4GE2 - chain A; structure by X-ray diffraction, 1.80 A resolution.

== Chain A ==
Protein: Tyrosine-protein phosphatase non-receptor type 9
From: Homo sapiens
Notes: EC 3.1.3.48; fragment: tyrosine-protein phosphatase domain
UniProt: P43378 (PTN9_HUMAN); residue numbers follow UniProt; this construct covers 277-582
Amino-acid sequence (314 residues; each row starts with the number of its first residue):
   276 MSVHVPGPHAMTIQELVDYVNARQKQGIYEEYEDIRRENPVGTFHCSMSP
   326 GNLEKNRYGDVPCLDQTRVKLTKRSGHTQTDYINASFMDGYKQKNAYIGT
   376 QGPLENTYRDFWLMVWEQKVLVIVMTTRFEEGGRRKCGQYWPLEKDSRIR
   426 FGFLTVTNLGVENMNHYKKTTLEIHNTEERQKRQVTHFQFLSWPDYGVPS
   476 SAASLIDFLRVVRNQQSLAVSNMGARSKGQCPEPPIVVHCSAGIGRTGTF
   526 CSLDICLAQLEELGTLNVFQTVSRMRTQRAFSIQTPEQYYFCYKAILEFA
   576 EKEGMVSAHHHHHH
Unresolved in the structure: 276, 499-507, 584-589
Differences from the reference sequence: initiating methionine (276); expression tag (583-589)
Curated features (UniProtKB/Swiss-Prot):
  - active site: Cys-515 (Phosphocysteine intermediate)
  - binding site (substrate): Asp-470, Cys-515 to Arg-521, Gln-559
Residues lining bound ligands: 75A (N-acetyl-4-[difluoro(phosphono)methyl]-L-phenylalanyl-N~5~-(3-iodobenzoyl)-L-ornithinamide): Arg-311, Pro-315, Phe-319, Tyr-333, Asp-335, Val-336, Pro-337, Lys-411, Cys-515, Ser-516, Ala-517, Gly-518, Ile-519, Gly-520, Arg-521, Phe-556, Gln-559, Gln-563

== Overview ==
Ligands of chain A: compound 75A. UniProt lists active-site residue Cys-515 and 9 substrate-binding residues.
Chain A is Tyrosine-protein phosphatase non-receptor type 9 (Homo sapiens); the structure, Crystal structure
of human protein tyrosine phosphatase PTPN9 (MEG2) complex with compound 3, was determined by X-ray
diffraction (same publication as 4GE5 and 4GE6).
